Entry 3WZ8 (X-ray diffraction, 1.45 A resolution); this record covers chain A.

[Chain A]
Protein: Endothiapepsin
Organism: Cryphonectria parasitica
Notes: EC 3.4.23.22
Reference sequence: P11838 (CARP_CRYPA); residues 1-330 here correspond to UniProt positions 90-419 (UniProt number = residue number + 89)
Amino-acid sequence (330 residues; each row starts with the number of its first residue):
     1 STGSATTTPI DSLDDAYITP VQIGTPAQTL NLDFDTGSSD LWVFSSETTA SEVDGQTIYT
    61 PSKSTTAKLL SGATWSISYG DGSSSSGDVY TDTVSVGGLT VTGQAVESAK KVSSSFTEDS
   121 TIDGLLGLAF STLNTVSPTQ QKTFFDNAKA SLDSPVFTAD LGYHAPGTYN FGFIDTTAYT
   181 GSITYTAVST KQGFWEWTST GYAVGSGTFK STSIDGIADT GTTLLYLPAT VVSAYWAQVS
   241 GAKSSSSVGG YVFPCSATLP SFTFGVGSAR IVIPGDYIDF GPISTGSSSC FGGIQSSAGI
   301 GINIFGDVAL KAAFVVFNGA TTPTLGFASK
Disulfides: Cys255-Cys290
Residues lining bound ligands: IXV (N-benzyl-4-phenyl-2-[(N-phenyl-beta-alanyl)amino]thiophene-3-carboxamide): Ile10, Asp15, Ala16, Asp33, Asp35, Tyr79, Gly80, Asp81, Ser83, Phe116, Asp119, Ile122, Leu125, Asp219, Gly221, Thr222, Thr223, Tyr226, Ile300, Ile302, Ile304
Swiss-Prot annotation at these positions:
  - active site: Asp35, Ser199

[In short]
Chain A binds compound IXV. Curated annotation (UniProt) lists active-site residues Asp35 and Ser199.
Chain A is Endothiapepsin (Cryphonectria parasitica); the structure, Endothiapepsin in complex with Gewald
reaction-derived inhibitor (8), was determined by X-ray diffraction together with 3WZ6, 3WZ7 and 3PSY from the
same study.
